7D44 - chains G and I of the 12 polymer chains in the assembly; structure by electron microscopy, 4.00 A resolution.

[Chain G]
Protein: Translation initiation factor eIF-2B subunit delta
Organism: Homo sapiens
UniProt: Q9UI10 (EI2BD_HUMAN); numbering as in UniProt (aligned over 1-523)
Chain sequence (523 residues; numbered 1 to 523; the number before each row is that of its first residue):
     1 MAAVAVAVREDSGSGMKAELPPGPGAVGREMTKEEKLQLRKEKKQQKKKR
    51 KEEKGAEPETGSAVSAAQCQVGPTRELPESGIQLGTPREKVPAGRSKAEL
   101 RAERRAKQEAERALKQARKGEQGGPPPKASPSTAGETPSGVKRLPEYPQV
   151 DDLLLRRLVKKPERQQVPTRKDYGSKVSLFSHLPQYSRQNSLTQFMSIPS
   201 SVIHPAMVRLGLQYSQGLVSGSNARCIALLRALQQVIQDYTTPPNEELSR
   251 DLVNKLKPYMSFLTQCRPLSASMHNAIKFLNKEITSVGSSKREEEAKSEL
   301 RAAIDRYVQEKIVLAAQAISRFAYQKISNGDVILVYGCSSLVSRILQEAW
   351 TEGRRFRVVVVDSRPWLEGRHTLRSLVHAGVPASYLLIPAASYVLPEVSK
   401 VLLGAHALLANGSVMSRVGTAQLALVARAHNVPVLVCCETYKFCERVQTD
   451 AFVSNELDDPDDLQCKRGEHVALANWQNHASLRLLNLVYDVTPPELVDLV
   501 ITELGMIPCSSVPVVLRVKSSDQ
Disordered / not traced: 1-165, 519-523
UniProt features mapped onto this chain:
  - region: R170 to L179 (May bind the chemical integrated stress response (ISR) inhibitor ISRIB)
  - modified residue: A2 (N-acetylalanine), S12 (Phosphoserine), T86 (Phosphothreonine), S130 (Phosphoserine)
  - natural variant: R209 (R209Q: In VWM4), A228 (A228V: In VWM4), L269 (L269R: In VWM4), R357 (R357Q: In VWM4), R374 (R374C: In VWM4), C465 (C465R: In VWM4), Y489 (Y489H: In VWM4)
From the paper describing this entry:
  - conformationally variable residues (helix shift): E247 to R267
  - mutagenesis - E310K, L314Q: decreased catalytic activity on ISRIB
  - mutagenesis - E310K, L314Q: decreased binding to eIF2(alphaP)
  - mutagenesis - E310K, L314Q: decreased binding to Eukaryotic translation initiation factor 2 subunit 1

[Chain I]
Protein: Translation initiation factor eIF-2B subunit epsilon
Organism: Homo sapiens
UniProt: Q13144 (EI2BE_HUMAN); numbering as in UniProt (aligned over 1-721)
Chain sequence (721 residues; each row starts with the number of its first residue):
     1 MAAPVVAPPGVVVSRANKRSGAGPGGSGGGGARGAEEEPPPPLQAVLVAD
    51 SFDRRFFPISKDQPRVLLPLANVALIDYTLEFLTATGVQETFVFCCWKAA
   101 QIKEHLLKSKWCRPTSLNVVRIITSELYRSLGDVLRDVDAKALVRSDFLL
   151 VYGDVISNINITRALEEHRLRRKLEKNVSVMTMIFKESSPSHPTRCHEDN
   201 VVVAVDSTTNRVLHFQKTQGLRRFAFPLSLFQGSSDGVEVRYDLLDCHIS
   251 ICSPQVAQLFTDNFDYQTRDDFVRGLLVNEEILGNQIHMHVTAKEYGARV
   301 SNLHMYSAVCADVIRRWVYPLTPEANFTDSTTQSCTHSRHNIYRGPEVSL
   351 GHGSILEENVLLGSGTVIGSNCFITNSVIGPGCHIGDNVVLDQTYLWQGV
   401 RVAAGAQIHQSLLCDNAEVKERVTLKPRSVLTSQVVVGPNITLPEGSVIS
   451 LHPPDAEEDEDDGEFSDDSGADQEKDKVKMKGYNPAEVGAAGKGYLWKAA
   501 GMNMEEEEELQQNLWGLKINMEEESESESEQSMDSEEPDSRGGSPQMDDI
   551 KVFQNEVLGTLQRGKEENISCDNLVLEINSLKYAYNISLKEVMQVLSHVV
   601 LEFPLQQMDSPLDSSRYCALLLPLLKAWSPVFRNYIKRAADHLEALAAIE
   651 DFFLEHEALGISMAKVLMAFYQLEILAEETILSWFSQRDTTDKGQQLRKN
   701 QQLQRFIQWLKEAEEESSEDD
Disordered / not traced: 1-40, 468-721
UniProt features mapped onto this chain:
  - modified residue: A2 (N-acetylalanine), R19 (Omega-N-methylarginine), S27 (Phosphoserine), S130 (Phosphoserine), T322 (Phosphothreonine), S450 (Phosphoserine), S466 (Phosphoserine), S469 (Phosphoserine), S532 (Phosphoserine), S540 (Phosphoserine), S544 (Phosphoserine), S717 (Phosphoserine)
  - cross-link (Glycyl lysine isopeptide (Lys-Gly)): K61 (interchain with G-Cter in ubiquitin), K103 (interchain with G-Cter in ubiquitin), K141 (interchain with G-Cter in ubiquitin), K217 (interchain with G-Cter in ubiquitin)
  - natural variant: D62 (D62V: In VWM5), L68 (L68S: In VWM5), V73 (V73G: In VWM5), A74 (A74T: In VWM5), T91 (T91A: In VWM5), L106 (L106F: In VWM5), R113 (R113C: In VWM5; R113H: In VWM5), R195 (R195C: In VWM5; R195H: In VWM5), R269 (R269G: In VWM5; R269Q: In VWM5), D270 (D270H: In VWM5), R299 (R299H: In VWM5), C310 (C310F: In VWM5), 9 further natural variant entries in UniProt

[Interface between chain G and chain I]
Residue-residue contacts - 6 pairs, chain G then chain I:
  R357(G) - E357(I)
  Y393(G) - R339(I)  hydrogen bond (backbone-side chain)
  K466(G) - K294(I)  hydrogen bond (backbone-side chain)
  R467(G) - K294(I)
  G468(G) - K294(I)
  E469(G) - R163(I)
Interface residues without a listed pair, chain G (8 interface residues in all): V394, P396
Interface residues without a listed pair, chain I (5 interface residues in all): H340

[Overview]
8 residues of chain G and 5 residues of chain I are in contact, with 2 hydrogen bonds. Polar pairs include
Y393(G)-R339(I) and K466(G)-K294(I). From the paper: E310K and L314Q of chain G reduce catalytic activity on
ISRIB; conformational variability at E247(G).
Chain G is Translation initiation factor eIF-2B subunit delta and chain I is Translation initiation factor
eIF-2B subunit epsilon, both from Homo sapiens; the structure, eIF2B-eIF2(aP), aP2 complex, was determined by
electron microscopy together with 7D43, 7D45 and 7D46 from the same study.
